1HWT - chains C and D of the 4 polymer chains in the assembly; structure by X-ray diffraction, 2.50 A resolution.

[Chain C (and D)]
Protein: Protein (heme activator protein)
Source organism: Saccharomyces cerevisiae
Notes: fragment: dna binding domain; chain D of this document is another copy of the same molecule, construct and numbering; everything in this record applies to it too
Reference sequence: P12351 (CYP1_YEAST); residues 55-135 here = UniProt positions 55-135
Amino-acid sequence (81 residues; each row starts with the number of its first residue):
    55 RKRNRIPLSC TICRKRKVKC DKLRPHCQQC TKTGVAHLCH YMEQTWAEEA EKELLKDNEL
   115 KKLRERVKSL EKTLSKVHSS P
Unresolved in the structure: 55-58, 129-135 (chain D: 129-135)
Metal / ion sites: Zn2+ site 1: Cys64, Cys67, Cys74, Cys81; Zn2+ site 2: Cys64, Cys81, Cys84, Cys93

[Chain C / chain D interface]
Contacting residue pairs - 44 pairs, chain C then chain D:
  Ile66(C) with Trp100(D); Ala104(D), hydrophobic
  Lys69(C) with Trp100(D); Glu103(D), salt bridge
  Arg70(C) with Trp100(D)
  Lys86(C) with Lys76(D)
  Thr87(C) with Leu62(D); Lys76(D)
  Gly88(C) with Arg78(D), hydrogen bond (backbone-side chain)
  Val89(C) with Arg78(D)
  His91(C) with Arg78(D); Glu105(D), salt bridge; Leu108(D)
  Leu92(C) with Ala101(D), hydrophobic; Ala104(D); Glu105(D); Leu108(D), hydrophobic
  Glu107(C) with Glu107(D); Lys110(D), salt bridge
  Lys110(C) with Lys110(D); Asp111(D), salt bridge
  Asp111(C) with Lys110(D), salt bridge
  Leu114(C) with Lys110(D); Glu113(D); Leu114(D), hydrophobic; Leu117(D), hydrophobic
  Leu117(C) with Leu117(D), hydrophobic; Arg118(D); Val121(D), hydrophobic
  Arg118(C) with Glu113(D), salt bridge
  Arg120(C) with Glu125(D), salt bridge
  Val121(C) with Leu117(D), hydrophobic; Val121(D), hydrophobic; Leu124(D), hydrophobic
  Leu124(C) with Val121(D), hydrophobic; Leu124(D), hydrophobic; Glu125(D); Leu128(D), hydrophobic
  Glu125(C) with Arg120(D), salt bridge; Leu124(D)
  Thr127(C) with Leu128(D)
  Leu128(C) with Leu124(D), hydrophobic; Thr127(D); Leu128(D), hydrophobic
Interface residues without a listed pair, chain C (22 interface residues in all): His94

[Overview]
Chain C and chain D each contribute 22 residues to their interface; the contacts include 1 hydrogen bond and 8
salt bridges. Polar contacts include Lys69(C)-Glu103(D), His91(C)-Glu105(D) and Glu107(C)-Lys110(D). Cys64(C),
Cys67(C), Cys74(C) and Cys81(C) coordinate Zn2+ site 1.
Chain C and chain D are both Protein (heme activator protein) (Saccharomyces cerevisiae); the structure,
Structure of a HAP1/DNA complex reveals dramatically asymmetric DNA binding by a homodimeric protein, was
determined by X-ray diffraction.
